PDB entry 2A68 | X-ray diffraction, 2.50 A resolution | chains A and C of the 6 polymer chains in the assembly

[Chain A]
Name: DNA-directed RNA polymerase alpha chain
Organism: Thermus thermophilus
Notes: EC 2.7.7.6
Reference sequence: Q9Z9H6 (RPOA_THETH); numbering as in UniProt (aligned over 1-315)
Amino-acid sequence (315 residues; numbered 1 to 315; the number before each row is that of its first residue):
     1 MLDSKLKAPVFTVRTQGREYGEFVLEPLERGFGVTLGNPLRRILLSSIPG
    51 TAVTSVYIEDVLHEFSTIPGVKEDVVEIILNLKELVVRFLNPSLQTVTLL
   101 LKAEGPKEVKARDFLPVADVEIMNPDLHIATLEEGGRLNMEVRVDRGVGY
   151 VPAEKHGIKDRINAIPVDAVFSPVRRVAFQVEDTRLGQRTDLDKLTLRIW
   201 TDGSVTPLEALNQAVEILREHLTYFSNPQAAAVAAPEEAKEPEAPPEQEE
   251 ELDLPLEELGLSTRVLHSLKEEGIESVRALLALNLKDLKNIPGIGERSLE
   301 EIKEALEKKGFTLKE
Disordered / not traced: 230-315
Ion coordination: Mg2+ site 1 near Thr-67 (its only coordinating residue here); Mg2+ site 2: Gly-105, Glu-134, Gly-136; Mg2+ site 3: Val-170, Ser-172; Mg2+ site 4 near Arg-176 (its only coordinating residue here); Mg2+ site 5 near Gln-213 (its only coordinating residue here); Mg2+ site 6 near Gln-229 (its only coordinating residue here)

[Chain C]
Name: DNA-directed RNA polymerase beta chain
Organism: Thermus thermophilus
Notes: EC 2.7.7.6
Reference sequence: Q8RQE9 (RPOB_THET8); residues 1-1119 here = UniProt positions 1-1119
Amino-acid sequence (1119 residues; numbered 1 to 1119; the number before each row is that of its first residue):
     1 MEIKRFGRIREVIPLPPLTEIQVESYRRALQADVPPEKRENVGIQAAFRE
    51 TFPIEEEDKGKGGLVLDFLEYRLGEPPFPQDECREKDLTYQAPLYARLQL
   101 IHKDTGLIKEDEVFLGHIPLMTEDGSFIINGADRVIVSQIHRSPGVYFTP
   151 DPARPGRYIASIIPLPKRGPWIDLEVEPNGVVSMKVNKRKFPLVLLLRVL
   201 GYDQETLARELGAYGELVQGLMDESVFAMRPEEALIRLFTLLRPGDPPKR
   251 DKAVAYVYGLIADPRRYDLGEAGRYKAEEKLGIRLSGRTLARFEDGEFKD
   301 EVFLPTLRYLFALTAGVPGHEVDDIDHLGNRRIRTVGELMTDQFRVGLAR
   351 LARGVRERMLMGSEDSLTPAKLVNSRPLEAAIREFFSRSQLSQFKDETNP
   401 LSSLRHKRRISALGPGGLTRERAGFDVRDVHRTHYGRICPVETPEGANIG
   451 LITSLAAYARVDELGFIRTPYRRVVGGVVTDEVVYMTATEEDRYTIAQAN
   501 TPLEGNRIAAERVVARRKGEPVIVSPEEVEFMDVSPKQVFSVNTNLIPFL
   551 EHDDANRALMGSNMQTQAVPLIRAQAPVVMTGLEERVVRDSLAALYAEED
   601 GEVAKVDGNRIVVRYEDGRLVEYPLRRFYRSNQGTALDQRPRVVVGQRVR
   651 KGDLLADGPASENGFLALGQNVLVAIMPFDGYNFEDAIVISEELLKRDFY
   701 TSIHIERYEIEARDTKLGPERITRDIPHLSEAALRDLDEEGVVRIGAEVK
   751 PGDILVGRTSFKGESEPTPEERLLRSIFGEKARDVKDTSLRVPPGEGGIV
   801 VRTVRLRRGDPGVELKPGVREVVRVYVAQKRKLQVGDKLANRHGNKGVVA
   851 KILPVEDMPHLPDGTPVDVILNPLGVPSRMNLGQILETHLGLAGYFLGQR
   901 YISPIFDGAKEPEIKELLAQAFEVYFGKRKGEGFGVDKREVEVLRRAEKL
   951 GLVTPGKTPEEQLKELFLQGKVVLYDGRTGEPIEGPIVVGQMFIMKLYHM
  1001 VEDKMHARSTGPYSLITQQPLGGKAQFGGQRFGEMEVWALEAYGAAHTLQ
  1051 EMLTLKSDDIEGRNAAYEAIIKGEDVPEPSVPESFRVLVKELQALALDVQ
  1101 TLDEKDNPVDIFEGLASKR
Ion coordination: Mg2+ site 1 near Arg-5 (its only coordinating residue here); Mg2+ site 2: Arg-5, Gly-7; Mg2+ site 3: Glu-11, Ile-13; Mg2+ site 4 near Gln-31 (its only coordinating residue here); Mg2+ site 5 near Met-121 (its only coordinating residue here); Mg2+ site 6: Arg-154, Arg-157; Mg2+ site 7 near Leu-165 (its only coordinating residue here); Mg2+ site 8 near Arg-168 (its only coordinating residue here); Mg2+ site 9 near Asp-223 (its only coordinating residue here); Mg2+ site 10 near Pro-318 (its only coordinating residue here); Mg2+ site 11: Arg-405, Asn-563; Mg2+ site 12 near Arg-422 (its only coordinating residue here); 21 more Mg2+ sites not listed
Residues lining bound ligands: rifabutin (RBT): Arg-134, Ser-389, Gln-390, Leu-391, Ser-392, Gln-393, Phe-394, Lys-395, Asp-396, Arg-405, His-406, Arg-409, Ser-411, Leu-413, Pro-444, Ile-452, Gln-633

[How chain A and chain C interact]
Contacting residue pairs - 75 pairs, chain A then chain C:
  Glu-22(A) with Phe-934(C)
  Arg-30(A) with Lys-938(C)
  Gly-31(A) with Lys-938(C); Arg-939(C)
  Val-34(A) with Arg-939(C)
  Asn-38(A) with His-860(C); Gly-977(C); Arg-978(C); Thr-979(C); Gly-980(C), hydrogen bond (side chain-backbone)
  Arg-41(A) with His-860(C), hydrogen bond; Gly-864(C), hydrogen bond (side chain-backbone); Pro-866(C)
  Arg-42(A) with Glu-856(C); Asp-857(C), salt bridge; Gly-977(C), hydrogen bond (side chain-backbone); Arg-978(C)
  Ser-46(A) with Glu-856(C), hydrogen bond
  Leu-62(A) with Ile-745(C)
  His-63(A) with Ile-745(C); Gly-746(C); Val-800(C); Val-801(C)
  Glu-64(A) with Lys-830(C)
  Phe-65(A) with Phe-628(C); Ile-799(C), hydrophobic; Val-801(C), hydrophobic; Ala-828(C), hydrophobic; Gln-829(C); Lys-830(C)
  Thr-67(A) with Asn-609(C), hydrogen bond; Arg-627(C)
  Pro-69(A) with Asp-607(C)
  Gly-70(A) with Asp-607(C), hydrogen bond (backbone-side chain)
  Val-71(A) with Asp-607(C), hydrogen bond (backbone-side chain); Gly-608(C), hydrogen bond (backbone-backbone)
  Lys-72(A) with Val-606(C); Asp-607(C); Gly-608(C); Val-643(C), hydrogen bond (side chain-backbone)
  Glu-77(A) with Arg-640(C), salt bridge
  Leu-80(A) with Asp-698(C)
  Lys-83(A) with Asp-698(C), salt bridge; Lys-830(C)
  Glu-133(A) with Lys-605(C); Val-606(C); Asp-607(C); Arg-610(C), salt bridge
  Tyr-150(A) with Leu-695(C); Lys-696(C); Lys-832(C), hydrogen bond
  Pro-152(A) with Lys-832(C)
  Asp-168(A) with Asp-698(C); Lys-830(C), salt bridge
  Val-177(A) with Gly-864(C)
  Ala-178(A) with Gly-864(C)
  Phe-179(A) with Pro-862(C)
  Gln-180(A) with Pro-862(C); Arg-929(C); Phe-934(C); Gly-935(C); Asp-937(C)
  Val-181(A) with Val-936(C); Asp-937(C), hydrogen bond (backbone-side chain); Lys-938(C), hydrogen bond (backbone-backbone)
  Glu-182(A) with Gly-933(C); Phe-934(C); Gly-935(C), hydrogen bond (side chain-backbone); Val-936(C)
  Asp-183(A) with Val-936(C)
  Asp-193(A) with Lys-938(C); Arg-939(C), salt bridge
  Thr-196(A) with Phe-934(C)
  Arg-198(A) with Glu-932(C), salt bridge; Phe-934(C)
Interface residues without a listed pair, chain A (43 interface residues in all): Tyr-20, Leu-45, Asp-74, Val-76, Glu-154, Ile-162, Val-170, Asp-191, Trp-200
Interface residues without a listed pair, chain C (49 interface residues in all): Asp-638, Pro-641, Val-644, Ile-703, Arg-744, Val-855, Asp-863, Glu-981

[In short]
43 residues of chain A and 49 residues of chain C are in contact, with 14 hydrogen bonds and 7 salt bridges.
Polar contacts include Arg-42(A)/Asp-857(C), Glu-77(A)/Arg-640(C) and Lys-83(A)/Asp-698(C). Chain C binds
rifabutin. The Mg2+ site 2 is built by Gly-105(A), Glu-134(A) and Gly-136(A).
Here chain A is DNA-directed RNA polymerase alpha chain and chain C is DNA-directed RNA polymerase beta chain,
both from Thermus thermophilus. Entry 2A68 (Crystal structure of the T. thermophilus RNA polymerase holoenzyme
in complex with antibiotic rifabutin) was determined by X-ray diffraction (same publication as 2A69 and 2A6E).
